PDB entry 6S2V | X-ray diffraction, 2.96 A resolution | chain A

== Chain A ==
Protein: (P)ppGpp synthetase I, SpoT/RelA
From: Thermus thermophilus
Notes: EC 2.7.6.5
UniProtKB: F6DES6 (F6DES6_THETG); numbering as in UniProt (aligned over 2-355)
Chain sequence (356 residues; numbered 0 to 355; the number before each row is that of its first residue; numbering starts at 0):
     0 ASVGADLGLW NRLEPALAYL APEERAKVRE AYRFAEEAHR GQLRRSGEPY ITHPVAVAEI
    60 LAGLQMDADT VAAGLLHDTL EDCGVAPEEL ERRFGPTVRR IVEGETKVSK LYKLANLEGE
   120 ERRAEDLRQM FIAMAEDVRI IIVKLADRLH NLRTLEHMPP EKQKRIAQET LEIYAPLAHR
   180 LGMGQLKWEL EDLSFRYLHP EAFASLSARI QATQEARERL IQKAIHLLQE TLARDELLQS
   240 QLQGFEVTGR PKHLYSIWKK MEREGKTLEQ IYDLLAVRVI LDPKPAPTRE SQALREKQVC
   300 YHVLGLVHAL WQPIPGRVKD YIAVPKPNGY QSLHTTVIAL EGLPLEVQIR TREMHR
Not modelled in the structure: 0-8, 119-122, 355
Construct notes: expression tag (0-1)
Bound ions: Mn2+: His52, His76, Asp77, Asp146

== In short ==
The Mn2+ site is built by His52, His76, Asp77 and Asp146.
Chain A is (P)ppGpp synthetase I, SpoT/RelA (Thermus thermophilus); the structure, Structure of the N-terminal
catalytic region of T. thermophilus Rel, was determined by X-ray diffraction (same publication as 6S2T and
6S2U).
